7AIH - chains BL and 1 of the 71 polymer chains in the assembly; structure by electron microscopy, 3.60 A resolution.

Chain BL:
Molecule: Putative ribosomal protein L2
From: Leishmania major
Reference sequence: Q4QIE1 (Q4QIE1_LEIMA); numbering as in UniProt (aligned over 1-380)
Amino-acid sequence (380 residues; numbered 1 to 380; the number before each row is that of its first residue):
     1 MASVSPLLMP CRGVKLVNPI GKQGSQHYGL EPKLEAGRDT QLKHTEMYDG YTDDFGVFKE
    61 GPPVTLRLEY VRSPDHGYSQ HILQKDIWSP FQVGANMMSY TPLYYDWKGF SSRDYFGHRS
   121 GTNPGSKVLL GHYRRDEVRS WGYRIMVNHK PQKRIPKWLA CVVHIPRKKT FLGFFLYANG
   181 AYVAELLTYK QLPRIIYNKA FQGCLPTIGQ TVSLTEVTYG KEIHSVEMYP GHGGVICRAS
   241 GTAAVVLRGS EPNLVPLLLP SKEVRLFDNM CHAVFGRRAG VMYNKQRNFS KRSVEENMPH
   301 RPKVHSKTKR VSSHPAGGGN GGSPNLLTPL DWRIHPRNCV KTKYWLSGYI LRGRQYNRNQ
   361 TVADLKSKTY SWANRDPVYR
Unresolved in the structure: 1-70, 380

Chain 1:
Molecule: Ribosomal RNA
From: Leishmania major
Sequence (9070 nucleotides; numbered -1764 to 7305; the number before each row is that of its first residue; numbers below 1 keep their minus sign (U-1764 is residue -1764)):
 -1764 UGAAAAUUGA AAAAUAUAAU UUGAAAAAUA AAUUACAAAU AAAAGAUUAA AUUUGAAUUA
 -1704 AUUACAGAAA UAUAGACACA AACACGCCCG AUUGAUUUCA CGUAUACACU UGUACUUUGU
 -1644 UUUUGGUCUA CGUUUUGUUG UUUGUAUUGG CUUGAUUUAA UGGACAAAUA UAAAAAGCUU
 -1584 GAACACAAAA UUUAAAACAA UUGGAUAUGC CAAGAGUUAA AAAAUGAAAU UAAAUAAAAA
 -1524 UAAAAAUAAA UUAAAAAAUA AAAUAAAAAU AAAUUUAAAA AAUAAAUUAA AAUAAAAAAU
 -1464 UAGAAAAUGA AAAUUGAAAA AUAUAAUUUG AAAAAUAAAA UUAUAAAUAG AAAAAUUAAU
 -1404 UGAAAUUGCA AAGUAAAAAU UUAUAAUAGA AUAAAAUAAU UUCAAUUUGA UUUAGUUUCA
 -1344 UAUUAUAUUA UAUUAUAUUA UAUUAUAUUA UAUUAUAUUA UAUUAUAUUA UAUUAUAUUA
 -1284 UAUUAUAUUA UAUUAUAUUA UAUUAUAUUA UAUUAUAUUA UAUUAUUAGC AUUUAUUAUA
 -1224 UUAUUAUAUU AUUAUAUUUA UUAUAUUAUU AUAUUAUUAU AUUAUUAUAU UAUUAUAUUA
 -1164 UAUUAUAUUA UAUUAUAUUA UAUUAUUAUU AUAUUAAUUA UAUUAUUAUA UUAAUAAUAU
 -1104 UUACUAUUAU AUCUAAUAUC AAGCUUGUUA GAAAAAACAU UGUUUUUUCU AACAAGCUUG
 -1044 AUACUCUCGG UAUGGUUUCA AAAAUUGACU AAUUUUGAUA UUGUUUUGGC UCUGGACUAA
  -984 UUAAUUCCCC UUUAAUUUUA UUAUCUAAAA UUUGCAUGUA AAGUAGUUAG UUAGAUAUGA
  -924 AAAUUUAGUU AGGGUUGAUA AUGAAAUCAA UUAAGUUUAU AUAUAAAGUU AGUUAGUCAA
  -864 UAUGAAUUUU UUUGCAAACA UUUCCGGUUG ACUUCAUGUG AUUACACGUA CUCCGUUUUG
  -804 UUUUUAUGUG UCAUGAUUUG CAUUGAUUUU UUCGCAACAA AUCUAAUAUA CUCAACAGCA
  -744 CCUACCAAGA GUUAAAAAUG AAAUUAAAUU AAAUUAAAAA AUAAAAUAAA AAUAAAAUAA
  -684 AAAUAAAUUU AAAAAUAAAA AUAAAUUUAA AAAUAAAAUA AAUUUAAAAA ACAAAUUAAA
  -624 AUAGAAAAUU AGAAAAUGGA AAUUGAAAAA UAUAAUUUGA AAAAUAAAUU ACAAAUAAAA
  -564 GAUUAAAUUU GAAUUAAUUG UAGAAACAUU UCCGAUCGAU UUCACGCAUA CACUUGUACU
  -504 UCGUUGGCUC CAUUUAAUGG ACAAAUAUAA AAAGCUUAAA CACAAAAUUU AAAACAAUUG
  -444 GACAAGCAAG AGUUAAAAAA UGAAAUUAAA AUAAAAAAUA AAAUAAAAAU AAAUUUAAAA
  -384 AUAAAAAUAA AUUUAAAAAA CAUUGGUUGA AUAAAAUUUU UAUUUUAUAU AUAAUUUAAA
  -324 CUUUUGUUGU UGUUUGUUAG UAAGCAAAAA UAUUUAUGUU AUUUUAAUAU UAUUUAUGUA
  -264 CUUACUAUUA UUUUGAUAAA UUUUAACUUU AAAUAGCUCA AAAACUACAA UCAAUAAAGC
  -204 AUAAAAAAAU UUAUUUAUGA UUAUAUUAAU AUAAAAUGAC CUAAUAUAAU GAAAAUACUU
  -144 UGGUGUUAAG UUAUUUGUUU UAUUAUGAAA UAAGUUGCAC UAUUUAUUGA AUUAAUAAAG
   -84 AAAGAAUAGA AAUAAAUAAG UUAUAAUAUC UUUAAUUUAU UUAUAAUUUC UUUGCAUUUG
   -24 UAUUUAGUGU GAGUUUACAU UUAAUUUUAU AUUAUUUUAG UGUUAGUAUA UAUUUAGAUU
    36 UAAUCAAAGU UAUUAUUAAA UAAUAUUGAU UUUGGAUGAA UUUAAUUUUU AAUUAUAUUU
    96 UUGAAUUUUA AUUUUAUUAU UUUGAUUUAA UAUUUUUAAA AUAUUAUAUA UUUUAGAUUU
   156 AAAUUUGUUG UUUUAUAUUU AGUUUAAUGU UUAUAAAUUG AUAAUUAAUU UGUUUUAUUU
   216 UAAAGUUUUU AUGAACUGUG AUUUAUAGUU UAUUAUUUUU AGUUUAAUGU UUAAAUAUUU
   276 AACUAGUGAU GGCACAGUUG UUCUAUAUGU ACCUAUAAAA AAUAGUAAAA UUAUUUUAAU
   336 UAAAUUAAUA AAUAAUUAUU AAACUAAUUU UAUAUUAAUA UUAUGAAAAA UUUAAAAAUU
   396 AAUUUUUUUU UCUAAUUUUU AUAUAUUGAA GUAAUAUGUA UUGAAUUGAA UAUUAAAAAU
   456 ACAAAUUUAA UUUGUAAUUA AUAAAUCUAU UUUAUUUUAA UAGAUGUUUA AUGUUAAUUA
   516 AUUUAUUAUU UUAAUAUUUA AUAUUUGUUU AUACAAAAGU AACUUUUUUU GAAUAUAAAG
   576 AAUUAUUAUU AUAAAUAUUA UUUUAAAAAU AUAAAAAUAU UGUUAAUAAA AUUAUCAAGU
   636 UUCAAAAGCG UUUAUUAAAU GCGUCGGUCU AAGUAUUAUA UUUAAGAUUA UUCUUGUAUA
   696 UAGAUUUUUA UUUUAAUAAU UCUACAUAAU UAAAAAUUAA CCUCAAAUUA UAUUUAUUAG
   756 UAGCAUAGUA AUUUAUUAAC UGAUUAUUAA AGCGUUCCAU AGAAAAUUUU AAAAUUAUAA
   816 CAAUCUAAAU AAAUAAUAAA UUAAAAUAAA AAUUUUAAAA AAAUUAAAAA AUUAAAAUAG
   876 GGCAAGUCCU ACUCUCCUUU ACAAAGAGAA CGUUUAUAUG UAAUUGUAUG UUUGAUUGGG
   936 GCAAUACUAU AUCUAUUUAU AUAGAAAAAG AACUAUAUUU AUUGAAAUAA UAAAAGGUUC
   996 GAGCAGGUUA ACAAGCAUUA AUACUAAAUG UGUUUCAUCG UCUACUUAUU GCUAAAUUAU
  1056 AAUUGAUUGU UCAUCAAAAA AGCAAUUCGU UAGUUGGGUU AAAAUCGUUG UAAAGCAGAU
  1116 UUGUUUAUAU AUUUAAUUUU UGUAUAUAGU UAAAAAUUAA UAUUAGUACG CAAGGAUUCA
  1176 UUAUUUGUAA UUUAAAUAUA UUAAAUGUUA UUUUAUUAAA UAAAAUAAAA UAAGUCAAUU
  1236 GUUAUUAUUC AUAUUAAUUU UUUUAAAAGU UUUUUAAUUU UAUAUUAGUU UAUUUGUUUA
  1296 AAAAGUAUCU AAUUAAUUCA UUAUUUAGGA AUAGUUAAUA AUAAUUUAUA AUUCUGAUUA
  1356 GAUUUGUUUG UUAAUGCUAU UAAAGGGGUG UGGAAAAAGU GUUAAAUUUU UGAUAUAUUU
  1416 AAAUAAUAAA UAAAAUAUAA CUUAUUAGUC AGAAAUGGAU GCCAGCCGUU GCGGUAAUUU
  1476 CUAUGCUUUU AAAUAUUAUA CAUUUAUUUU AUAAAUUUGU UACUAUAUAU UUUUAGUCAA
  1536 UAAAACUAAU AAUUAUUUUU AUUUGUUUUU AAACACCGUU UGGUAUAUGC AAAUAAAAAA
  1596 UGACAUUAAU UAUUAAUUAU AUUAUAUUAU AUUUAUUCAU UUAAGUCAAC AAUAUCUAUU
  1656 UACUGUUUUU GACAACAUGA UAAGGAUUAU AAAUGGUAUU GCAAAUUUUA UAAUCAAAAC
  1716 UAAUUUAUUA UAUUAAAUUA GCAUGUUUAG AUAAAACAAU AAAUUUAGAA GGUAUUGUUG
  1776 CCCACCAUUC UUUGUAAUAA AGACAACGUG CAGUAAUUAA UGUAUUUAUA AAAAUAUAUU
  1836 UUUUCAUGUU AAAUUUUCGU UGCCUUUUUU AUUAUUUAGA AAAUUUAUGA AUUUAUAUAA
  1896 AUCAAUAAUG AAAAUUAUAG UAUUAUUAUU UAUGAGGAGA AUUUUCGGAA GGAGGGAUUU
  1956 UCGGACCAGG AAUGUCCAGA GAGGUUUCGG GCAUCAGCGA UUGAUUUUGG GAGAACGGAG
  2016 CCGCCGAGUG AAAUUUGCCC AGAGCAGAGU CGGGAGAAGA GUGGAUCGAC CGAAGAAAAG
  2076 ACCGUUUUUC GGAAGGGGAG CAGGUCCAAC CGAUUUUUUU GCCAACUUGC ACAGGAGGGA
  2136 GCCAGAAGCG CACUCAAAGU UAGUUUUGGG AGAUUUGAAG GGAGAAAUUU CCGAGUUAUU
  2196 CAUAUAUUUU UUAGUUUGUG UUAGCAAAUU UUGAAAUACA ACUUUUUUGC AAAUUGGAAG
  2256 AAAACCUCCC AAAUGUAGCU UCCCAAUCUU CCUCUCUAAA UCCAUUCCCA ACGGUCUUUC
  2316 CCCCAUCAUC CUCAGAUGUC UCUUCCCCCC CAAAAAUCCU AAAAUCCAAG UUCAUCUCGC
  2376 UCUCUCUCCC CUCAAUUUCC UUAAAAAACU CGCUUCCUAA ACUUAUCCCG AAAAACCCCG
  2436 CUCUUCUUCC CUCUAAAUCU UUUCUCCUCC CCUCCAAAUC UCCCUCAAAU CUCUCCUCUC
  2496 UUCUCCCGAA ACUUUAAUCU UUUUAUUUUA UAAAUAAAUU UGGUAUUUUA AAAUAUUAUA
  2556 AUUAAAUAUU CUAAAUUAUU UAAUAAUAUU AGAAAUGAAU ACUUUAUUAA AAUAAUAUUA
  2616 AUGUGUAAUA UAUUUAAUCA UAUUAGAAUU CCGUUUAAAU UGAAAUAUAU UGAAUUGUAA
  2676 UUAUCAAUAC AAUAUAAGUU AUUAAAUAAU AAUUUAAUUU UAUAUGUUUU AUAAGUGUAA
  2736 UUAUUUAGUU UUGAAAGUUU AUAUAUAAAC AAUAACCUUU UUUAUUUUUU AAUACAAUUU
  2796 UAAGUGAAAU UUAUGAUUUA UUAUUAUUAA AUAUUACUGC AGACUACAUG AAAAAUAUAA
  2856 AAAGGCAUUU GUAUAGGUUU ACUUUUGGAC CUCAACAUCC UGCAGCUCAU GGCGUUUUAU
  2916 GUUGUUUAUU AUAUCUUUCU GGAGAAUAUA UAGUUUAUAU UGAUGUAAUA AUUGGUUAUU
  2976 UGCAUCGCGG UACAGAAAAG UUAUGUGAAU AUAAAACUGU AGAACAGUGU UUACCGAUGA
  3036 AGACUGGAUU AUGUGAGUGU CGUUUGCAAC GAGCAUUUAC UGUCAUUGUG UUUUGAGUAU
  3096 AUGUUGAGGU GUUGUCUUGC UAUUCGCUGU GCAUUUAUGC GUUUAUUAAU GUGUGAGUUU
  3156 ACGCGUUGUU UCAAUGGACU UCUUUGUUGC UCUUGUAUGG UUAUGGAUAU AGGAUCAUUA
  3216 UCGCCAAUGC UUUGAUCGUU UGAAGAACGU GAUAAGUUGA UGACUUUUUU UGAUUUGUGU
  3276 UGUGGUUGUA GAAUGCAUUU AGCAUUUAUG UGCUUAUUGG GUUUACUUGA UGAUUUUGUA
  3336 UUUGGGUUUA UAGAUUUUUU AUUGAUGUUG UGUAUAUCAU GUUUAUUUGU UUUAGAUUUA
  3396 UAUGAUUUGC UUUUUAUUGG AAAUAGACUU UUAUAUUUGC GUUUGCGCGG GUUAGCAUUU
  3456 UUUGAUGUUU UUGAUUUAUG UUUUAAUAGU AUAAGUGGUU GUUUGUCUAG AUCGUUGGGU
  3516 AUGGUAUGAG AUGUUAGAUU AUAUAGUUGU UACGAAUUAU AUUUUAUGUU AGUUUUUGAU
  3576 UAUUGCUUUU GUUAUUUAGG UGAUGCAUUU GAUAGACUUU UUUUGCGACU UUUUGAUAUG
  3636 CGUAUGAGUA UACUUCUAUG UAAACAAUGC UUUUUUGUAG GUUUUUUUGU CUUUGGAUUU
  3696 GUGUGCUUAU UUGAUUAUAU GUAUGUUGAU GUAACUAUAG AAACUAUAAU UAGUUUAUUU
  3756 UAUAGUUUAU GAUGUUGCAU AUUACCAGGA UGUUCAUUUG CUAAUGUUGA ACAUCCUAAA
  3816 GGCGAAUACA GUAUUUUUUU AUGUUUUUUA UAUGGAUUUA UAUCACGUUU ACGUAUACGU
  3876 UGUGCAGAUU UUGUGCAUAU UUGUUUAUUA GAUGUGAUGA UGCGAGGGUU UAUGUUGCAC
  3936 GACUUAGUAG CAGUUAUUGG UAAUGUUGAU GUUGUUUUUG GUUCUGUAGA UCGAUAAGCU
  3996 AUUACUUAUA UACAAAAAUG AAAGAUGAAC CUAAAAAUUG GUGCGGAGGG GUUUGAUUUU
  4056 UGUUGGGGUU CUGUCUUACC UGCUAUUUGU AUAGUUUAUU UAAUUUUUUG UUUAUGUGGA
  4116 UUAUUUUGUA UUAUGUUUGG UAGUUUUGUU UUUAUUGAUU AUUGUUUUAU UUGUUUUUUC
  4176 UCUUGUCUUG UGUUUUGUUU AGUAUGCUUG UUGUGCGAUU UAUUUGUAGA CUCAUUACGC
  4236 GGUUUGUUUG AUGUUUGUUG UUUUAUACGU UGUAUUCAAU AUUGUUUUGU AUGGUUUAUA
  4296 AUUAGUGAAU UACUUCUUUU UUUAUCUUUA UUUUAUGUAG UUUUCAGUUU AGUUUUAUUU
  4356 GUGAGUGUUG AAUUUGCAUU UGUAUUUGUU AUGCCUAUUA UGUUUAGUUG UUUAAUUUGU
  4416 GAUUUUGGUU UUGUAUUUUA UUGAUAUUUU AUUGAUAUUU UUAAUUUAUU AAUUAAUACA
  4476 UUUUUAUUAU UUGUAAGUGG UUUAUUUGUU AAUUUUGUUU UAUUUUUAUU UUGAUUUCGU
  4536 UUUUUUUUAU GUGUUUUAUU UAUGUUAUGA GUCGGUAUAU UAUUUGGCUU UUUGUUUAUG
  4596 UGAAAUCAAG UUUGAGAGUU UUCAUUAUUA UUUGUGACUU GUAGUUGUGG CGUAUUUGGA
  4656 UCAAUACUUU UUUUAAUCGA UUUAUUGCAU UUUAGUCAUG UCUUUUUAGG UAUAUUUUUG
  4716 UUAUUUUUAU GUUUUAGUCG UUGUUUUAAU UUUUUAUGUA UGGAUACACG UUUUGUAUUU
  4776 CUAUAUGUAG UGUGCCUAUA UUGGCAUUUU GUUGAUUGCG UUUGAUUUUU UUUAUUACGA
  4836 UUUGUAUAUU UUGAUGUUUU AAGUGUGGUU UACUUAUAUG CAUAAAGGCU CAAUUUUGAA
  4896 UUUUUAAAUU UUAUUUCAAA AAGCGGAGAG GAAAGAAAAG GCUUUUAACU UCAGGUUGUU
  4956 UAUUGCGUAU UUAUGGUGUG GGUUUUAGUU UAGGUUUUUU UAUUUGUAUG CAGAUAAUUU
  5016 GUGGUGUGUG UUUAGCAUGA UUAUUUUUUA GUUGUUUUAU AUGUACUAAU UGAUAUUUUG
  5076 UUUUAUUUUU GUGAGAUUUU GAUUUGGGAU UUGUAAUACG AAGCACACAU AUUUGUUUUA
  5136 CAUCGUUGUU AUUUUUUCUU CUUUAUGUUC AUAUAUUUAA GUGUAUAGUA UUAAUAAUUU
  5196 UAUUUGAUAC ACAUAUUUUA GUAUGGGUGG UAGGUUUUGU GAUAUAUAUA UUUAUAGUAA
  5256 UAAUAGGUUU UAUUGGCUAU GUUUUACCAU GUACAAUGAU GUCGUAUUGG GGUUUAACAG
  5316 UGUUCAGUAA CAUUUUAGCA ACUGUCCCAG UUAUUGGUAC UUGACUUUGU UAUUGAAUAU
  5376 GAGGUAGUGA GUAUAUUAAU GAUUUUACAC UGUUAAAAUU ACAUGUGUUG CAUGUGCUAU
  5436 UACCUUUUGU AUUAAUACUU GUAAUAUUUA UGCAUUUGUU UUGUUUACAU UAUUUUAUGA
  5496 GUUCAGAUGG UUUUUGUGAU CGAUUUGCAU UUUAUUGCGA ACGUUUAUGU UUUUGUAUGU
  5556 GAUUUUAUUU ACGAGAUAUG UUUUUGGCUU UUUUGAUAUU AUUUUUUGUA AUUUAUUUUA
  5616 UUUUUAUAAA UUGAUAUUUU GUUUUUCAUG AAGAAUCUUG AGUUAUAGUU GAUACAUUAA
  5676 AAACAUCUGA UAAGAUUCUU CCUGAGUGAU UUUUUUUUAU UUUUAUUUGG UUUUUUAAAA
  5736 GCUGUACCAG AUAAAUUUAC UGGUUUAUUA UUAAUGGUUA UUUUAUUAUU UUCCUUAUUU
  5796 UUGUUUAUAU UAAAUUGCAU AUUAUGAUUU GUUUAUUGUA GAAGUUCAUU GUUGUGAUUU
  5856 ACAUAUUCAU UAGUUUUAUU UUAUAGUAUA UUUAUGAGUG GUUUUUUAGC ACUGUAUGUU
  5916 AUAUUAGCAU AUCCUAUAUG AAUGGAAUUA CAAUUUUGAG UGUUGCUUUU GUUUAUGUUA
  5976 GUUGUAUGUA GAUUAGAUUA AAAAUUUAUA UAUUUUUUAU UAAGCGUUAA UAUAUUAAAU
  6036 UUUAUUUAGA AUAGUAUUAA UAAUCAAAGG GUUGGAAGAA AUUUGCGAAA GAAAGGGAUC
  6096 UUAGAAAGGA AAUUUUAGUU UAAGACCGAG AAGGGGAGAA GGGAGAGAGA GAUUCGUGUU
  6156 AUUUAAUUUU UAUGGAUUAA UUGCGUAUUA CUGUAUAACA UAUUUAAAUG UCUAUAUUUU
  6216 AUUUUGUAUU GUAUUUAUGU AUUAUAUGGC UUUUUUAUUU UGUUUUUGCA UUUUAUUAGA
  6276 UUUUAUAUUA UUUGGAAGUC UUUUAGUAGG AGAUGCGUUU AUGGAUGUUU UUUUUUUACG
  6336 UUAUCUAUUA UGCUUUUUGG AGUGUUUUUC AUUAUUAUGU AGAUGUAUAU CUACUUUUUU
  6396 ACGAAUGUUU UGUAAUCUUU UGUCUUCGCA UUUUUUGAUG CUUAUGUUUU GUGAUUUUGU
  6456 AUAUUUUUUU AUUGUAUUUC UAUUAUUUUU UUUAAUGUGU GAUAUUAUUU AUUUUAUGAU
  6516 AUUUUCAUUC GCCAUGCUAU UUUGCAUAAU AUUUUAUUUA UUUUUAUAUG CAUUAGAUAU
  6576 GUUUUGCGCA UUAUUACAAA UAUUUAUAUU UUGUAAUAUG AUAAUGCAAU UAAUUAUGGA
  6636 UUUUUUAUUG UUAUUAAUUU UUCAUUAAUU UAUAGAAUUA AAUCGAAUAA GUUAAUUAUA
  6696 UCAAAAAAUA GUAUAAAUAU ACUACAACUU AAUAUAAAAA AUAGGUUUGA AAAUCGCACA
  6756 GUAUGUAAUC GUACAACUCA GAAUCCUAUA AAUUGAUAAG AAAAUAUAAA GAUGUUAAUU
  6816 AUUAGUCUAA AAUAAAAAAU AUAAAUAAUA ACCAACCAUA UUAUUGAAAA GAAAAUAAUA
  6876 CAAAUUCCCA UAUAACUUAA GUGAAGUAGU AAACAAAAUA CUUUUAAAAA AAAACCAAAU
  6936 ACUAUUGGAA UAGCACCAAU ACAUAAAAAA AUACUUGCUA AUAAUACACU AAUUAAUAAA
  6996 UUAUUAAAAA AGCUAAAAAA AAUAAAGUUA AUUAAAAAAU AAUUUUCAUU AUAUUUAAUA
  7056 UCGAACAUAU UAUAUACUAU AAAAAAAUAA UAUAAAAUUA UUAAUAUAAU CAGACUUAAU
  7116 GAGUAAAUUA AAUGAAAAUU UAGAUACAUA UAAAAGAUGU AAUUUUUAUU AGAAAUAAAU
  7176 AUUAAAAAUA AAAAACUAAA AUUAUUAACG CUAAGUACAA AUAAAAGACU UACAAUUGCA
  7236 AAACUAUUUA AUCCAAUUAA CACGCAUGUA AUGCAUUGUA UUAUAAUAAG UUUUAUAAAU
  7296 AUUAUAUAAA
Unresolved in the structure: -1764 to 36, 713-747, 1159-7305

Chain BL / chain 1 interface:
Pairs across the interface (174; chain BL residue first):
  Leu83(BL) with G681(1), sugar contact
  Lys108(BL) with A236(1), phosphate contact; G287(1), hydrogen bond to the base
  Ser111(BL) with G235(1), sugar contact
  Arg113(BL) with G235(1), base contact; A289(1), hydrogen bond to the base; C290(1), base contact
  Phe116(BL) with C290(1), sugar contact
  His118(BL) with C290(1), hydrogen bond to the sugar; A291(1), salt bridge to the phosphate; G295(1), sugar contact; U296(1), phosphate contact
  Arg119(BL) with U296(1), hydrogen bond to the phosphate; U297(1), salt bridge to the phosphate
  Lys127(BL) with C664(1), sugar contact; A667(1), hydrogen bond to the sugar; G668(1), phosphate contact
  Leu129(BL) with G668(1), phosphate contact; A673(1), sugar contact
  Gly131(BL) with U674(1), phosphate contact
  His132(BL) with A675(1), phosphate contact
  Tyr133(BL) with A675(1), phosphate contact; U676(1), hydrogen bond to the phosphate
  Arg134(BL) with A673(1), phosphate contact; U674(1), salt bridge to the phosphate
  Arg135(BL) with G235(1), salt bridge to the phosphate; A236(1), phosphate contact
  Asp136(BL) with A236(1), hydrogen bond to the phosphate
  Arg139(BL) with G283(1), hydrogen bond to the base
  Trp141(BL) with U239(1), stacking on the base; U282(1), base contact; G283(1), base contact
  Lys168(BL) with U669(1), hydrogen bond to the base
  Lys169(BL) with A673(1), salt bridge to the phosphate
  Thr170(BL) with U669(1), base contact
  Met228(BL) with A666(1), phosphate contact
  Tyr229(BL) with A666(1), base contact
  Val235(BL) with U669(1), phosphate contact
  Ile236(BL) with U665(1), base contact
  Cys237(BL) with A670(1), hydrogen bond to the phosphate
  Arg238(BL) with U669(1), salt bridge to the phosphate; A670(1), hydrogen bond to the phosphate
  Ala239(BL) with U669(1), hydrogen bond to the phosphate; A670(1), hydrogen bond to the phosphate; U672(1), sugar contact
  Ser240(BL) with U671(1), base contact
  Gly241(BL) with U671(1), hydrogen bond to the base
  Thr242(BL) with A670(1), phosphate contact; U671(1), phosphate contact
  Leu259(BL) with U665(1), base contact
  Pro260(BL) with U665(1), base contact; A670(1), sugar contact; U671(1), phosphate contact
  Ser261(BL) with U665(1), base contact; A670(1), hydrogen bond to the sugar
  Glu263(BL) with U665(1), sugar contact
  Arg265(BL) with U665(1), sugar contact; A666(1), salt bridge to the phosphate
  Arg277(BL) with U671(1), base contact
  Val281(BL) with U671(1), base contact
  Tyr283(BL) with U671(1), base contact
  Asn284(BL) with U659(1), phosphate contact; U671(1), hydrogen bond to the sugar
  Lys285(BL) with U659(1), phosphate contact; C660(1), salt bridge to the phosphate
  Asn288(BL) with C657(1), hydrogen bond to the sugar; G658(1), hydrogen bond to the sugar
  Phe289(BL) with C657(1), hydrogen bond to the sugar
  Ser290(BL) with C657(1), sugar contact
  Lys291(BL) with A250(1), hydrogen bond to the sugar
  Arg292(BL) with C644(1), salt bridge to the phosphate; G645(1), hydrogen bond to the sugar; U655(1), hydrogen bond to the base; G656(1), base contact
  Ser293(BL) with G283(1), phosphate contact
  Glu295(BL) with G656(1), hydrogen bond to the sugar; C657(1), sugar contact
  Glu296(BL) with G283(1), base contact
  Met298(BL) with C657(1), phosphate contact; G658(1), phosphate contact
  His300(BL) with G656(1), phosphate contact; C657(1), salt bridge to the phosphate
  Arg301(BL) with U234(1), hydrogen bond to the sugar; G235(1), sugar contact; U297(1), salt bridge to the phosphate
  Pro302(BL) with C298(1), sugar contact; U655(1), sugar contact; G656(1), phosphate contact
  Lys303(BL) with U655(1), phosphate contact; G656(1), hydrogen bond to the phosphate; U676(1), salt bridge to the phosphate
  Val304(BL) with C298(1), sugar contact; U299(1), sugar contact; A654(1), phosphate contact; U655(1), phosphate contact; U677(1), phosphate contact
  His305(BL) with A654(1), hydrogen bond to the phosphate; U655(1), salt bridge to the phosphate; U677(1), phosphate contact; U678(1), salt bridge to the phosphate
  Ser306(BL) with U677(1), hydrogen bond to the phosphate
  Lys307(BL) with U678(1), salt bridge to the phosphate
  Thr308(BL) with U299(1), hydrogen bond to the sugar; A300(1), phosphate contact; A654(1), sugar contact
  Lys309(BL) with U299(1), base contact
  Arg310(BL) with U297(1), hydrogen bond to the base; U299(1), base contact; A300(1), base contact; U301(1), sugar contact; A302(1), base contact
  Val311(BL) with U301(1), base contact; U885(1), phosphate contact; A886(1), phosphate contact; U1086(1), phosphate contact
  Ser312(BL) with U301(1), hydrogen bond to the base; U885(1), sugar contact
  Pro315(BL) with A917(1), phosphate contact
  Gly317(BL) with U1085(1), phosphate contact
  Gly318(BL) with A1074(1), base contact; U1086(1), phosphate contact
  Gly319(BL) with U1085(1), phosphate contact; U1086(1), hydrogen bond to the phosphate
  Asn320(BL) with U1086(1), base contact; A1087(1), hydrogen bond to the phosphate
  Gly321(BL) with G1077(1), phosphate contact; C1078(1), phosphate contact
  Gly322(BL) with C1078(1), hydrogen bond to the phosphate
  Pro324(BL) with A710(1), phosphate contact
  Asn325(BL) with U708(1), phosphate contact; U709(1), hydrogen bond to the phosphate
  Leu326(BL) with U708(1), sugar contact
  Leu327(BL) with U692(1), sugar contact; U708(1), hydrogen bond to the sugar
  Pro329(BL) with U708(1), sugar contact
  Asp331(BL) with A675(1), phosphate contact; U676(1), phosphate contact
  Trp332(BL) with U676(1), phosphate contact
  Arg333(BL) with A896(1), sugar contact; A917(1), base contact
  Ile334(BL) with A917(1), base contact
  His335(BL) with A675(1), hydrogen bond to the sugar; U676(1), hydrogen bond to the sugar
  Arg337(BL) with G661(1), base contact; G662(1), hydrogen bond to the sugar; A675(1), base contact; U676(1), base contact; U707(1), sugar contact; U708(1), sugar contact
  Asn338(BL) with G662(1), phosphate contact; U663(1), phosphate contact; A693(1), sugar contact; U694(1), sugar contact; U706(1), hydrogen bond to the base; U707(1), base contact
  Cys339(BL) with A693(1), hydrogen bond to the phosphate; U694(1), hydrogen bond to the phosphate
  Lys341(BL) with U663(1), phosphate contact; C664(1), phosphate contact
  Thr342(BL) with U663(1), sugar contact; C664(1), sugar contact
  Lys343(BL) with C664(1), sugar contact; U665(1), salt bridge to the phosphate; A666(1), salt bridge to the phosphate
  Trp345(BL) with A666(1), base contact
  Ser347(BL) with A666(1), hydrogen bond to the phosphate
  Arg354(BL) with U663(1), salt bridge to the phosphate; C664(1), salt bridge to the phosphate
  Gln355(BL) with U663(1), hydrogen bond to the phosphate; C664(1), hydrogen bond to the phosphate
  Arg358(BL) with G662(1), salt bridge to the phosphate; U663(1), salt bridge to the phosphate; U706(1), base contact
  Asn359(BL) with A705(1), base contact
Other interface residues (no listed pair), chain BL (103 interface residues in all): Trp107, Gly117, Val128, Ser140, Gly280, Met282, Arg287, Ser313, Thr328, Pro336, Leu346, Ile350
Other interface residues (no listed pair), chain 1 (70 interface residues in all): U237, U238, A695, C887

Summary:
Chain BL and chain 1 form an interface of 103 and 70 residues respectively, with 44 hydrogen bonds, 21 salt
bridges and 1 aromatic stacking contact. Among the polar pairs are Lys108(BL)-G287(1), Arg113(BL)-A289(1) and
Arg139(BL)-G283(1).
Chain BL is Putative ribosomal protein L2 and chain 1 is Ribosomal RNA, both from Leishmania major; the
structure, The Large subunit of the Kinetoplastid mitochondrial ribosome, was determined by electron
microscopy together with 7ANE, 7AM2 and 7AOR from the same study.
